Entry 8B7Q (electron microscopy, 4.02 A resolution (low resolution: residue-level contacts below are approximate; hydrogen-bond / salt-bridge calls are withheld)); this record covers chains A and F of the 3 polymer chains in the assembly.

# Chain A
Protein: Leptin
Organism: Mus musculus
UniProt: P41160 (LEP_MOUSE); residues 21-167 here = UniProt positions 21-167
Sequence (174 residues; each row starts with the number of its first residue; numbers below 1 keep their minus sign (Met-6 is residue -6)):
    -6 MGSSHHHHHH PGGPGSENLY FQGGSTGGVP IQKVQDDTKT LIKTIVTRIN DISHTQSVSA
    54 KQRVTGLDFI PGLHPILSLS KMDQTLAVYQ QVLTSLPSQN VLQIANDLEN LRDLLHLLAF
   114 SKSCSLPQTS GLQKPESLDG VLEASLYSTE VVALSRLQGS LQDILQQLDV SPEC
Not modelled in the structure: -6 to 21, 121-128
Construct notes: initiating methionine (-6); expression tag (-5 to 20); conflict Gly21 (Ala in P41160)
Disulfide bonds: Cys117-Cys167
Swiss-Prot annotation at these positions:
  - natural variant: Gln49 (deletion: In 30% the clones)

# Chain F
Protein: Leptin receptor
Organism: Mus musculus
UniProt: P48356 (LEPR_MOUSE); residues 22-839 here = UniProt positions 22-839
Sequence (868 residues; each row starts with the number of its first residue):
    22 LNLAYPISPW KFKLFCGPPN TTDDSFLSPA GAPNNASALK GASEAIVEAK FNSSGIYVPE
    82 LSKTVFHCCF GNEQGQNCSA LTDNTEGKTL ASVVKASVFR QLGVNWDIEC WMKGDLTLFI
   142 CHMEPLPKNP FKNYDSKVHL LYDLPEVIDD SPLPPLKDSF QTVQCNCSLR GCECHVPVPR
   202 AKLNYALLMY LEITSAGVSF QSPLMSLQPM LVVKPDPPLG LHMEVTDDGN LKISWDSQTM
   262 APFPLQYQVK YLENSTIVRE AAEIVSATSL LVDSVLPGSS YEVQVRSKRL DGSGVWSDWS
   322 SPQVFTTQDV VYFPPKILTS VGSNASFHCI YKNENQIISS KQIVWWRNLA EKIPEIQYSI
   382 VSDRVSKVTF SNLKATRPRG KFTYDAVYCC NEQACHHRYA ELYVIDVNIN ISCETDGYLT
   442 KMTCRWSPST IQSLVGSTVQ LRYHRRSLYC PDSPSIHPTS EPKNCVLQRD GFYECVFQPI
   502 FLLSGYTMWI RINHSLGSLD SPPTCVLPDS VVKPLPPSNV KAEITVNTGL LKVSWEKPVF
   562 PENNLQFQIR YGLSGKEIQW KTHEVFDAKS KSASLLVSDL CAVYVVQVRC RRLDGLGYWS
   622 NWSSPAYTLV MDVKVPMRGP EFWRKMDGDV TKKERNVTLL WKPLTKNDSL CSVRRYVVKH
   682 RTAHNGTWSE DVGNRTNLTF LWTEPAHTVT VLAVNSLGAS LVNFNLTFSW PMSKVSAVES
   742 LSAYPLSSSC VILSWTLSPD DYSLLYLVIE WKILNEDDGM KWLRIPSNVK KFYIHDNFIP
   802 IEKYQFSLYP VFMEGVGKPK IINGFTKDAI DKQQNDAGST GGSGGSGGSG GSGGSRMKQI
   862 EDKIEEILSK IYHIENEIAR IKKLIGER
Not modelled in the structure: 22-329, 427-889
Construct notes: expression tag (840-889)
Disulfide bonds: Cys350-Cys410, Cys411-Cys416
Covalently attached groups: N-acetylglucosamine (NAG) linked to Asn345
Swiss-Prot annotation at these positions:
  - region: His465 to Glu482 (Leptin-binding)
  - motif: Trp620 to Ser624 (WSXWS motif)
  - glycosylation (N-linked (GlcNAc...) asparagine): Asn41, Asn56, Asn73, Asn98, Asn187, Asn275, Asn345, Asn431, Asn514, Asn622, Asn657, Asn668, Asn686, Asn695, Asn698, Asn726
  - natural variant: Val541 (V541I: In strain: NZO), Asp600 (D600N: In strain: KK Obese), Val651 (V651I: In strain: NZO)

# Interface between chain A and chain F
Residue-residue contacts (24):
  His47(A) with Arg400(F)
  Gln55(A) with Gln414(F); Cys416(F)
  Arg56(A) with Gln414(F); Cys416(F)
  Thr58(A) with Tyr352(F); Cys416(F); His417(F); His418(F)
  Ala137(A) with Arg419(F)
  Ser138(A) with His418(F); Arg419(F); Tyr420(F)
  Leu139(A) with Tyr420(F)
  Tyr140(A) with Asn369(F); Arg400(F); Phe403(F); Ala407(F); Tyr409(F); Tyr420(F)
  Ser141(A) with Tyr409(F); His418(F); Tyr420(F)
  Glu143(A) with Phe403(F)
Interface residues without a listed pair, chain A (17 interface residues in all): Ser46, Ser50, Val51, Val57, Gly59, Val144, Val145
Interface residues without a listed pair, chain F (17 interface residues in all): Leu370, Ala371, Arg398, Tyr405, Ala415

# In short
The chain A/chain F interface involves 17 residues from each chain. Covalently linked N-acetylglucosamine: at
Asn345(F).
Here chain A is Leptin and chain F is Leptin receptor, both from Mus musculus. Entry 8B7Q (Cryo-EM structure
for the mouse LEPR-CRH2:Leptin:LEPR-Ig complex following symmetry expansion in combination with local
refinement) was determined by electron microscopy, deposited together with 7Z3Q, 7Z3R, 8AV2, 8AVB, 8AVC, 8AVD
and 3 further entries.
